Entry 8PDE (X-ray diffraction, 2.40 A resolution); this record covers chains A and X of the 5 polymer chains in the assembly.

# Chain A
Molecule: MEF2D protein
Organism: Homo sapiens
UniProt: Q05BX2 (Q05BX2_HUMAN); residue numbers follow UniProt; this construct covers 1-95
Chain sequence (95 residues; each row starts with the number of its first residue):
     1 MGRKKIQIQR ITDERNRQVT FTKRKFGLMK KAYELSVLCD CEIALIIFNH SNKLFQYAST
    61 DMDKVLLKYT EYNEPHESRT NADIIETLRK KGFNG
Not modelled in the structure: 1, 93-95

# Chain X
Molecule: HDAC4 (histone deacetylase 4) binding motif peptide:GSGEVKMKLQEFVLNKK
Chain sequence (17 residues; row label = number of the first residue in the row):
   167 GSGEVKMKLQ EFVLNKK
Not modelled in the structure: 182-183

# How chain A and chain X interact
Residue-residue contacts - 10 pairs, chain A then chain X:
  Asp63(A) - Ser168(X)
  Asp63(A) - Val171(X)
  Leu66(A) - Val171(X)  hydrophobic
  Leu66(A) - Leu175(X)  hydrophobic
  Leu67(A) - Val171(X)  hydrophobic
  Leu67(A) - Lys174(X)
  Tyr69(A) - Phe178(X)  hydrophobic
  Thr70(A) - Leu175(X)
  Thr70(A) - Phe178(X)
  Tyr72(A) - Phe178(X)
Interface residues without a listed pair, chain A (7 interface residues in all): Asn73

# Summary
The interface between chain A and chain X involves 7 residues on one side and 5 on the other.
Chain A is MEF2D protein (Homo sapiens) and chain X is HDAC4 (histone deacetylase 4) binding motif
peptide:GSGEVKMKLQEFVLNKK; the structure, Crystal Structure of the MADS-box/MEF2 Domain of MEF2D bound to
dsDNA and HDAC4 deacetylase binding motif, was determined by X-ray diffraction together with 8Q9N, 8Q9P, 8Q9Q,
8Q9R and 8C84 from the same study.
